Entry 5LQS (X-ray diffraction, 1.90 A resolution); this record covers chain A.

== Chain A ==
Protein: Quinolinate synthase A
Source organism: Thermotoga maritima MSB8
Notes: EC 2.5.1.72
UniProt: Q9X1X7 (NADA_THEMA); residues 1-298 here = UniProt positions 1-298
Amino-acid sequence (305 residues; row label = number of the first residue in the row; numbers below 1 keep their minus sign (Met-6 is residue -6)):
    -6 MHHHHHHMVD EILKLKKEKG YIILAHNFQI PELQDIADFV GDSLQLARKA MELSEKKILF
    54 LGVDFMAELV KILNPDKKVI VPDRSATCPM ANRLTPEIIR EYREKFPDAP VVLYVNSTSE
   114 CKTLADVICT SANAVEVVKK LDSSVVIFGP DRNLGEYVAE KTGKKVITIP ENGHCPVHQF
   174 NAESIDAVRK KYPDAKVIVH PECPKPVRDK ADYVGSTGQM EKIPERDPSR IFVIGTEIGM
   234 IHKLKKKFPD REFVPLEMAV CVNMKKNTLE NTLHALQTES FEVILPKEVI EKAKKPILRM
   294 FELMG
Not modelled in the structure: -6 to -5
Construct notes: initiating methionine (-6); expression tag (-5 to 0); engineered mutation Phe21 (Tyr in Q9X1X7), Arg219 (Lys in Q9X1X7)
Bound ions: 4Fe-4S cluster Fe: Cys81, Cys168, Cys254 (together with quinolinic acid)
Small-molecule neighbours:
  - quinolinic acid (NTM): His19, Phe21, Asp35, Ser36, Phe58, Met59, Tyr107, Asn109, His171, His193, Glu195, Met257
  - 4Fe-4S cluster (SF4): Phe21, Val56, Cys81, Pro82, Met83, Asn109, Cys168, Pro169, Val170, His171, Glu195, Cys254, Met257
Swiss-Prot annotation at these positions:
  - binding site (iminosuccinate): His19, Ser36, Tyr107 to Asn109, Ser124, His193 to Glu195, Thr210
  - binding site ([4Fe-4S] cluster): Cys81, Cys168, Cys254
  - mutagenesis: Tyr107 (Y107F: Loss of activity; when associated with R-219)

== Overview ==
Ligands of chain A: 4Fe-4S cluster and quinolinic acid. Cys81, Cys168 and Cys254 coordinate a 4Fe-4S cluster
Fe ion. Curated annotation (UniProt) lists 10 iminosuccinate-binding residues, 3 [4Fe-4S] cluster-binding
residues and one mutagenesis site.
Chain A is Quinolinate synthase A (Thermotoga maritima MSB8); the structure, Structure of quinolinate synthase
Y21F mutant in complex with substrate-derived quinolinate, was determined by X-ray diffraction, deposited
together with 5F33, 5F35, 5F3D and 5LQM.
